6IFZ - chains H and I of the 10 polymer chains in the assembly; structure by electron microscopy, 3.58 A resolution.

# Chain H
Protein: Type III-A CRISPR-associated RAMP protein Csm5
Organism: Streptococcus thermophilus ND03
UniProt: A0A2U2M038 (A0A2U2M038_STRTR); residue numbers follow UniProt; this construct covers 1-357
Chain sequence (357 residues; row label = number of the first residue in the row):
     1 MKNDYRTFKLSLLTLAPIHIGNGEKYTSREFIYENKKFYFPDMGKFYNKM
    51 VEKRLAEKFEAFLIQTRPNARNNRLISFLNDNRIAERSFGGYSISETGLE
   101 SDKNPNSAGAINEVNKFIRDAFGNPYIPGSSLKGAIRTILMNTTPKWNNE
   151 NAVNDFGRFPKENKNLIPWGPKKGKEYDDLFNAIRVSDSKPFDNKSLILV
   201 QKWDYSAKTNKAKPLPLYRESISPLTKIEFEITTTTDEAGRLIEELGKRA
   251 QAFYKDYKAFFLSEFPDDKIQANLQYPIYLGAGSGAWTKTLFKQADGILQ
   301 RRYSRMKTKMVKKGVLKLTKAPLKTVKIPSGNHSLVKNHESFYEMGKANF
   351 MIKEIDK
Unresolved in the structure: 1-2, 326-333, 356-357
Covalently attached groups: covalent link Phe260-Lys313

# Chain I
Molecule: crRNA
Sequence (36 nucleotides; row label = number of the first residue in the row):
     1 ACGGAAACGCUUUCUAGCUCGCUAUAAUUACCCAUU
Unresolved in the structure: 35-36

# Chain H / chain I interface
Residue-residue contacts - 53 pairs, chain H then chain I:
  Ile20(H) - U28(I)  phosphate contact
  Gly21(H) - A27(I)  hydrogen bond to the sugar
  Gly21(H) - U28(I)  hydrogen bond to the phosphate
  Asn22(H) - A27(I)  hydrogen bond to the sugar
  Gly23(H) - A27(I)  base contact
  Pro128(H) - A27(I)  phosphate contact
  Ser130(H) - A26(I)  sugar contact
  Ser130(H) - A27(I)  hydrogen bond to the phosphate
  Ser131(H) - A26(I)  hydrogen bond to the sugar
  Ser131(H) - A27(I)  hydrogen bond to the phosphate
  Lys133(H) - U25(I)  salt bridge to the phosphate
  Gly134(H) - A26(I)  base contact
  Ala135(H) - A26(I)  base contact
  Arg137(H) - A24(I)  hydrogen bond to the sugar
  Arg137(H) - U25(I)  sugar contact
  Thr138(H) - A26(I)  base contact
  Trp169(H) - U23(I)  base contact
  Trp169(H) - A24(I)  hydrogen bond to the base
  Tyr177(H) - U23(I)  sugar contact
  Asp179(H) - U23(I)  hydrogen bond to the sugar
  Phe181(H) - U25(I)  phosphate contact
  Asn182(H) - A24(I)  phosphate contact
  Lys202(H) - C31(I)  base contact
  Asp204(H) - C31(I)  base contact
  Pro214(H) - C32(I)  hydrogen bond to the base
  Leu215(H) - C31(I)  base contact
  Leu215(H) - C32(I)  base contact
  Pro216(H) - C32(I)  base contact
  Tyr279(H) - A26(I)  hydrogen bond to the base
  Leu280(H) - A26(I)  base contact
  Gly281(H) - A26(I)  hydrogen bond to the base
  Ala282(H) - U28(I)  phosphate contact
  Ala282(H) - U29(I)  phosphate contact
  Gly283(H) - U29(I)  hydrogen bond to the phosphate
  Ser284(H) - U29(I)  phosphate contact
  Gly285(H) - U29(I)  phosphate contact
  Gly285(H) - A30(I)  phosphate contact
  Ala286(H) - U29(I)  phosphate contact
  Ala286(H) - A30(I)  hydrogen bond to the phosphate
  Thr288(H) - A26(I)  hydrogen bond to the base
  Lys289(H) - A26(I)  base contact
  Lys289(H) - U28(I)  phosphate contact
  Lys289(H) - U29(I)  salt bridge to the phosphate
  Tyr303(H) - U29(I)  hydrogen bond to the sugar
  Tyr303(H) - A30(I)  hydrogen bond to the sugar
  Lys307(H) - A30(I)  hydrogen bond to the sugar
  Lys307(H) - C31(I)  sugar contact
  Lys307(H) - C32(I)  sugar contact
  Thr308(H) - C31(I)  sugar contact
  Lys309(H) - A30(I)  phosphate contact
  Gly314(H) - C31(I)  phosphate contact
  Val315(H) - C31(I)  hydrogen bond to the phosphate
  Lys317(H) - A30(I)  salt bridge to the phosphate
Other interface residues (no listed pair), chain H (43 interface residues in all): His19, Gly170, Pro171, Arg302

# Overview
The interface between chain H and chain I involves 43 residues on one side and 10 on the other; the contacts
include 19 hydrogen bonds and 3 salt bridges. Among the polar pairs are Trp169(H)-A24(I), Pro214(H)-C32(I) and
Tyr279(H)-A26(I).
Here chain H is Type III-A CRISPR-associated RAMP protein Csm5 (Streptococcus thermophilus ND03) and chain I
is crRNA. Entry 6IFZ (Type III-A Csm complex, Cryo-EM structure of Csm-CTR2-ssDNA complex) was determined by
electron microscopy (same publication as 6IFK, 6IFL, 6IFN, 6IFR, 6IFU, 6IFY and 6IG0).
